PDB entry 6Z2M | X-ray diffraction, 2.71 A resolution | chains A and C of the 4 polymer chains in the assembly

# Chain A
Name: Spike glycoprotein
Organism: Severe acute respiratory syndrome coronavirus 2
UniProtKB: P0DTC2 (SPIKE_SARS2); numbering as in UniProt (aligned over 332-528)
Sequence (197 residues; numbered 332 to 528; the number before each row is that of its first residue):
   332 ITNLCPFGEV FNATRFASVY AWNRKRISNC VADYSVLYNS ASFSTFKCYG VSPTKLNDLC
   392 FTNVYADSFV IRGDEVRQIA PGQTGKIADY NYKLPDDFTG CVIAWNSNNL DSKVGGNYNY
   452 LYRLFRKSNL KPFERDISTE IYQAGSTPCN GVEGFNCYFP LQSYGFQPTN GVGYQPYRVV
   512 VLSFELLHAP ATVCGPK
Swiss-Prot annotation at these positions:
  - region: Arg403 to Asp405 (Integrin-binding motif), Asn448 to Phe456 (Immunodominant HLA epitope recognized by the CD8+)
  - glycosylation: Asn343 (N-linked (GlcNAc...) (complex) asparagine)
  - natural variant: Gly339 (G339D: In strain: Omicron/BA.1, Omicron/BA.2 and 4 more; G339H: In strain: Omicron/BA.2.75, Omicron/XBB.1.5 and 1 more), Arg346 (R346K: In strain: Mu/B.1.621; R346T: In strain: Omicron/BQ.1.1, Omicron/XBB.1.5 and 1 more), Leu368 (L368I: In strain: Omicron/XBB.1.5, Omicron/EG.5.1), Ser371 (S371F: In strain: Omicron/BA.2, Omicron/BA.2.12.1 and 6 more; S371L: In strain: Omicron/BA.1), Ser373 (S373P: In strain: Omicron/BA.1, Omicron/BA.2 and 7 more), Ser375 (S375F: In strain: Omicron/BA.1, Omicron/BA.2 and 7 more), Thr376 (T376A: In strain: Omicron/BA.2, Omicron/BA.2.12.1 and 5 more), Asp405 (D405N: In strain: Omicron/BA.2, Omicron/BA.2.12.1 and 6 more), Arg408 (R408S: In strain: Omicron/BA.2, Omicron/BA.2.12.1 and 6 more), Lys417 (K417N: In strain: Beta/B.1.351, Omicron/BA.1 and 8 more; K417T: In strain: Gamma/P.1), Asn440 (N440K: In strain: Omicron/BA.1, Omicron/BA.2 and 7 more), Lys444 (K444T: In strain: Omicron/BQ.1.1), 16 further natural variant entries in UniProt
  - mutagenesis: Asn343 (N343Q: Reduced viral infectivity), Leu452 (L452R: Increased resistance to neutralizing antibodies. Decreases HLA binding to NF9 epitope. Increased binding affinity to human ACE2), Tyr453 (Y453F: Decreased HLA binding to NF9 epitope. Increased binding affinity to human ACE2), Ala475 (A475V: Increased resistance to neutralizing antibodies), Val483 (V483A: Increased resistance to neutralizing antibodies), Glu484 (E484D: Increased replication in human TMEM106B overexpressing cells), Phe490 (F490L: Increased resistance to neutralizing antibodies and human covalescent sera neutralization), Gln493 (Q493N: Reduced host ACE2-binding affinity in vitro; Q493Y: Reduced host ACE2-binding affinity in vitro), Asn501 (N501T: Reduced host ACE2-binding affinity in vitro; N501Y: Increased binding affinity to human ACE2), His519 (H519P: Increased resistance to human covalescent sera neutralization)
Disulfide bonds: Cys336-Cys361, Cys379-Cys432, Cys391-Cys525, Cys480-Cys488
Covalently attached groups: N-acetylglucosamine (NAG) linked to Asn343

# Chain C
Name: CR3022 antibody
Organism: Homo sapiens
Notes: antibody fragment or engineered binder
Sequence (219 residues; numbered 1 to 219; the number before each row is that of its first residue):
     1 DIQLTQSPDS LAVSLGERAT INCKSSQSVL YSSINKNYLA WYQQKPGQPP KLLIYWASTR
    61 ESGVPDRFSG SGSGTDFTLT ISSLQAEDVA VYYCQQYYST PYTFGQGTKV EIKRTVAAPS
   121 VFIFPPSDEQ LKSGTASVVC LLNNFYPREA KVQWKVDNAL QSGNSQESVT EQDSKDSTYS
   181 LSSTLTLSKA DYEKHKVYAC EVTHQGLSSP VTKSFNRGE
Disulfide bonds: Cys23-Cys94, Cys140-Cys200

# Chain A / chain C interface
Pairs across the interface - 11 pairs, chain A then chain C:
  Gly381(A) - Tyr38(C)  hydrogen bond (backbone-side chain)
  Lys386(A) - Tyr55(C)
  Lys386(A) - Glu61(C)  salt bridge
  Leu390(A) - Lys36(C)
  Leu390(A) - Trp56(C)  hydrophobic
  Asp428(A) - Ser33(C)
  Thr430(A) - Ile34(C)
  Leu517(A) - Ser33(C)
  Leu517(A) - Ile34(C)
  Leu518(A) - Ile34(C)
  Leu518(A) - Asn35(C)
Other interface residues (no listed pair), chain A (8 interface residues in all): Asp389
Other interface residues (no listed pair), chain C (10 interface residues in all): Tyr31, Leu52

# Summary
Chain A and chain C form an interface of 8 and 10 residues respectively, with 1 hydrogen bond and 1 salt
bridge. Polar contacts include Lys386(A)-Glu61(C) and Gly381(A)-Tyr38(C). From UniProt: 10 mutagenesis sites
on chain A.
Chain A is Spike glycoprotein (Severe acute respiratory syndrome coronavirus 2) and chain C is CR3022 antibody
(Homo sapiens); the structure, H11-D4, SARS-CoV-2 RBD, CR3022 ternary complex, was determined by X-ray
diffraction.
